PDB entry 4JMX | X-ray diffraction, 2.55 A resolution | chain A

# Chain A
Protein: Probable L, D-transpeptidase LdtA
Source organism: Mycobacterium tuberculosis
Notes: fragment: extracellular domain
Reference sequence: L0T5Q5 (L0T5Q5_MYCTU); numbering as in UniProt (aligned over 32-251)
Sequence (220 residues; each row starts with the number of its first residue):
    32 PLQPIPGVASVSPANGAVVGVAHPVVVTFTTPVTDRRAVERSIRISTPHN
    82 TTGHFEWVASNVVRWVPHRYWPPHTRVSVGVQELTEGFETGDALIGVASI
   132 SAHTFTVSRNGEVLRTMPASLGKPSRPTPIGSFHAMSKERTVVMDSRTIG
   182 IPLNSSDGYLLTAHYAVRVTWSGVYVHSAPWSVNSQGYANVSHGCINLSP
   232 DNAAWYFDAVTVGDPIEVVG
Disordered / not traced: 32-34, 251
Covalent attachments: IMIPENEM, open form (IM2) linked to Cys226
Residues lining bound ligands: IMIPENEM, open form (IM2; (5R)-5-[(1S,2R)-1-formyl-2-hydroxypropyl]-3-[(2-{[(E)-iminomethyl]amino}ethyl)sulfanyl]-4,5-dihydro-1H-pyrrole-2-carbox ylic acid): Met175, Ile180, Tyr190, Leu192, Gly204, Tyr206, His208, Ala210, Trp212, Ser223, His224, Gly225, Asn228

# In short
IMIPENEM, open form is covalently linked to Cys226.
Chain A is Probable L, D-transpeptidase LdtA (Mycobacterium tuberculosis); the structure, Structure of LD
transpeptidase LdtMt1 in complex with imipenem, was determined by X-ray diffraction together with 4JMN from
the same study.
